PDB entry 3AZM | X-ray diffraction, 2.89 A resolution | chains G and I of the 10 polymer chains in the assembly

== Chain G ==
Protein: Histone H2A type 1-B/E
Source organism: Homo sapiens
Reference sequence: P04908 (H2A1B_HUMAN); residues 0-129 here correspond to UniProt positions 1-130 (UniProt number = residue number + 1)
Chain sequence (133 residues; numbered -3 to 129; the number before each row is that of its first residue; numbers below 1 keep their minus sign (Gly-3 is residue -3)):
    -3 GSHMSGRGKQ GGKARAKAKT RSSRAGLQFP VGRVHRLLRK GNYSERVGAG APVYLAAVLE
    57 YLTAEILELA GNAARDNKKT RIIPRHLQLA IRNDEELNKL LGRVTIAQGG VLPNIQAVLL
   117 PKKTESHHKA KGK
Disordered / not traced: -3 to 14, 119-129
Differences from the reference sequence: expression tag (-3 to -1)
Swiss-Prot annotation at these positions:
  - modified residue: Ser1 (N-acetylserine), Arg3 (Citrulline), Lys5 (N6-(2-hydroxyisobutyryl)lysine), Lys9 (N6-(2-hydroxyisobutyryl)lysine), Lys13 (N6-(beta-hydroxybutyryl)lysine), Lys36 (N6-(2-hydroxyisobutyryl)lysine), Lys74 (N6-(2-hydroxyisobutyryl)lysine), Lys75 (N6-(2-hydroxyisobutyryl)lysine), Lys95 (N6-(2-hydroxyisobutyryl)lysine), Gln104 (N5-methylglutamine), Lys118 (N6-(2-hydroxyisobutyryl)lysine), Lys119 (N6-crotonyllysine), Thr120 (Phosphothreonine), Lys125 (N6-crotonyllysine)
  - cross-link (Glycyl lysine isopeptide (Lys-Gly)): Lys13 (interchain with G-Cter in ubiquitin), Lys15 (interchain with G-Cter in ubiquitin), Lys119 (interchain with G-Cter in ubiquitin)

== Chain I ==
Molecule: 146-nt DNA strand
Sequence (146 nucleotides; row label = number of the first residue in the row):
     1 ATCAATATCC ACCTGCAGAT TCTACCAAAA GTGTATTTGG AAACTGCTCC ATCAAAAGGC
    61 ATGTTCAGCT GAATTCAGCT GAACATGCCT TTTGATGGAG CAGTTTCCAA ATACACTTTT
   121 GGTAGAATCT GCAGGTGGAT ATTGAT
Disordered / not traced: 146
Bound ions: Mn2+ site 1 near DG100 (its only coordinating residue here); Mn2+ site 2 near DG121 (its only coordinating residue here); Mn2+ site 3 near DA133 (its only coordinating residue here)

== How chain G and chain I interact ==
Pairs across the interface - 16 pairs, chain G then chain I:
  Lys15(G) - DT119(I)  salt bridge to the phosphate
  Thr16(G) - DT120(I)  phosphate contact
  Arg29(G) - DG121(I)  hydrogen bond to the phosphate
  Arg29(G) - DG122(I)  salt bridge to the phosphate
  Arg42(G) - DA111(I)  hydrogen bond to the sugar
  Arg42(G) - DT112(I)  phosphate contact
  Val43(G) - DA111(I)  sugar contact
  Val43(G) - DT112(I)  hydrogen bond to the phosphate
  Gly44(G) - DA111(I)  phosphate contact
  Ala45(G) - DA111(I)  hydrogen bond to the phosphate
  Lys75(G) - DG131(I)  phosphate contact
  Thr76(G) - DT130(I)  phosphate contact
  Thr76(G) - DG131(I)  hydrogen bond to the phosphate
  Arg77(G) - DC129(I)  base contact
  Arg77(G) - DT130(I)  hydrogen bond to the sugar
  Arg77(G) - DG131(I)  hydrogen bond to the phosphate
Interface residues without a listed pair, chain G (12 interface residues in all): Arg35, Glu41
Interface residues without a listed pair, chain I (10 interface residues in all): DC132

== In short ==
12 residues of chain G and 10 residues of chain I are in contact; the contacts include 7 hydrogen bonds and 2
salt bridges. Polar pairs include Arg42(G)-DA111(I), Arg77(G)-DT130(I) and Arg29(G)-DG121(I).
Chain G is Histone H2A type 1-B/E (Homo sapiens) and chain I is a 146-nt DNA strand; the structure, Crystal
Structure of Human Nucleosome Core Particle Containing H4K79Q mutation, was determined by X-ray diffraction
together with 3AYW, 3AZE, 3AZF, 3AZG, 3AZH, 3AZJ and 3 further entries from the same study.
